3D70 - chains A and B; structure by X-ray diffraction, 2.80 A resolution.

== Chain A ==
Molecule: BMR promoter DNA
UniProt: P39075 (BMRR_BACSU); residue numbers follow UniProt; this construct covers 1-278
Sequence (284 residues; each row starts with the number of its first residue):
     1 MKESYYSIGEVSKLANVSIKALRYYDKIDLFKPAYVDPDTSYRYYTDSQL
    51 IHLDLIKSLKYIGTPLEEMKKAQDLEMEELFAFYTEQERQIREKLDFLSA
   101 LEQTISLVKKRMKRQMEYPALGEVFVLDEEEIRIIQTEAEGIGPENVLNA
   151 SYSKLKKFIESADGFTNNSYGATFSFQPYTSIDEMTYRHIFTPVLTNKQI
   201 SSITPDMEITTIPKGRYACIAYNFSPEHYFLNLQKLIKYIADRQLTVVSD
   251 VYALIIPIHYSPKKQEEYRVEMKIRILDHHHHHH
Disordered / not traced: 1, 278-284
Differences from the reference sequence: engineered mutation Ala253 (Glu in P39075), Leu277 (Ala in P39075), Asp278 (Glu in P39075); expression tag (279-284)
UniProt features mapped onto this chain:
  - DNA-binding region: Ile8 to Lys27 (H-T-H motif)

== Chain B ==
Molecule: Multidrug-efflux transporter 1 regulator
Organism: Bacillus subtilis
Notes: engineered mutation(s): E253A, A277L, E278D
Sequence (24 nucleotides; row label = number of the first residue in the row; note: 2 numbers in that range are skipped by the numbering (no residue carries them; nothing is unmodelled there); numbers below 1 keep their minus sign (DT-13 is residue -13)):
   -13 TGACCCTCCCCT
     1 TAGGGGAGGGTC
Disordered / not traced: -13

== Interface between chain A and chain B ==
Residue-residue contacts - 16 pairs, chain A then chain B:
  Ser7(A) - DC-9(B)  hydrogen bond to the phosphate
  Ile8(A) - DC-9(B)  sugar contact
  Ile8(A) - DC-8(B)  phosphate contact
  Gly9(A) - DC-9(B)  hydrogen bond to the phosphate
  Lys13(A) - DC-10(B)  salt bridge to the phosphate
  Ile19(A) - DC-9(B)  phosphate contact
  Arg23(A) - DC-9(B)  sugar contact
  Arg23(A) - DC-8(B)  salt bridge to the phosphate
  Arg23(A) - DT-7(B)  base contact
  Thr40(A) - DC-8(B)  sugar contact
  Ser41(A) - DC-8(B)  phosphate contact
  Tyr42(A) - DC-10(B)  hydrogen bond to the base
  Tyr42(A) - DC-9(B)  hydrogen bond to the sugar
  Tyr42(A) - DC-8(B)  sugar contact
  Arg43(A) - DC-8(B)  salt bridge to the phosphate
  Arg43(A) - DT-7(B)  salt bridge to the phosphate
Also at the interface, not in a pair above, chain A (12 interface residues in all): Glu10, Lys20
Also at the interface, not in a pair above, chain B (5 interface residues in all): DC-6

== Summary ==
12 residues of chain A face 5 of chain B across their interface; the contacts include 4 hydrogen bonds and 4
salt bridges. Among the polar pairs are Tyr42(A)-DC-10(B), Tyr42(A)-DC-9(B) and Ser7(A)-DC-9(B).
Here chain A is BMR promoter DNA and chain B is Multidrug-efflux transporter 1 regulator (Bacillus subtilis).
Entry 3D70 (Crystal structure of E253A mutant of BMRR bound to 22-bp oligonucleotide) was determined by X-ray
diffraction (same publication as 3D6Y, 3D6Z and 3D71).
